Entry 3T3E (X-ray diffraction, 2.15 A resolution); this record covers chain A.

[Chain A]
Name: Glycogen phosphorylase, muscle form
Source organism: Oryctolagus cuniculus
Notes: EC 2.4.1.1
UniProt: P00489 (PYGM_RABIT); residues 1-842 here correspond to UniProt positions 2-843 (UniProt number = residue number + 1)
Amino-acid sequence (842 residues; numbered 1 to 842; the number before each row is that of its first residue):
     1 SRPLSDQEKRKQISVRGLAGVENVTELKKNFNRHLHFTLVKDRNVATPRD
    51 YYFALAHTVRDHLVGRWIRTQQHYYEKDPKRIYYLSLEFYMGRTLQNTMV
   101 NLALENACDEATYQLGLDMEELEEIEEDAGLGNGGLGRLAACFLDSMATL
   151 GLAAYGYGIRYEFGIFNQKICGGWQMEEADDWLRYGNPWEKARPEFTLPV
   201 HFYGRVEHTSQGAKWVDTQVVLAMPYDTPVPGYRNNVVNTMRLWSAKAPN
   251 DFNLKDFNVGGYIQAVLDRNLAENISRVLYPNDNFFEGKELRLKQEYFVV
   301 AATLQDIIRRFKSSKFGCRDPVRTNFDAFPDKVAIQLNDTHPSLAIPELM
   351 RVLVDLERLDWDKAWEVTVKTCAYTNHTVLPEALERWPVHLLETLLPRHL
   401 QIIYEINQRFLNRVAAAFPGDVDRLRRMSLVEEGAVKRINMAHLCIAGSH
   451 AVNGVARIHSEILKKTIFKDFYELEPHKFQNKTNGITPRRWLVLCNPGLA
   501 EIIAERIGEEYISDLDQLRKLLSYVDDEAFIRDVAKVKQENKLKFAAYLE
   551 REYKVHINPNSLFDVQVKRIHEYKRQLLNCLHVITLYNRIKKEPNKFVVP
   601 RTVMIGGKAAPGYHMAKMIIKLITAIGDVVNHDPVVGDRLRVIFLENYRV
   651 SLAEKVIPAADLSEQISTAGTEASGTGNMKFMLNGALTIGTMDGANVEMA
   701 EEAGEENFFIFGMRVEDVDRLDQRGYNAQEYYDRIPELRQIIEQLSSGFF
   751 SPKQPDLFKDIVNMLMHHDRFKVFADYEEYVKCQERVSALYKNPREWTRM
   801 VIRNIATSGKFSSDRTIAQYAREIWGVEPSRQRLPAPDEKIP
Unresolved in the structure: 1-11, 255-260, 315-323, 837-842
Modified positions: Lys680 ((2S)-2-amino-6-[[3-hydroxy-2-methyl-5-(phosphonooxymethyl)pyridin-4-yl]methylideneamino]hexanoic acid; LLP)
Residues lining bound ligands: GlcClU (GPQ; 5-chloro-1-(beta-D-glucopyranosyl)pyrimidine-2,4(1H,3H)-dione): Gly134, Gly135, Leu136, Leu139, Asp283, Asn284, Asp339, His377, Thr378, Ala383, Val455, Asn484, Tyr573, Glu672, Ala673, Ser674, Gly675, Thr676
Curated features (UniProtKB/Swiss-Prot):
  - binding site (AMP): Asp42, Tyr75, Arg309 to Cys318
  - site: Cys108 (Involved in the association of subunits), Cys142 (Involved in the association of subunits), Tyr155 (Can be labeled by an AMP analog)
  - modified residue: Ser1 (N-acetylserine), Ser14 (Phosphoserine), Tyr203 (Phosphotyrosine), Tyr226 (Phosphotyrosine), Ser429 (Phosphoserine), Tyr472 (Phosphotyrosine), Ser513 (Phosphoserine), Lys680 (N6-(pyridoxal phosphate)lysine), Ser746 (Phosphoserine), Ser747 (Phosphoserine)

[Summary]
Chain A binds GlcClU. Curated annotation (UniProt) lists 12 AMP-binding residues.
Chain A is Glycogen phosphorylase, muscle form (Oryctolagus cuniculus); the structure, Glycogen phosphorylase
b in complex with GlcClU, was determined by X-ray diffraction, deposited together with 3T3D, 3T3G, 3T3H and
3T3I.
